PDB entry 6T0B | electron microscopy, 2.80 A resolution | chains a and h of the 46 polymer chains in the assembly

Chain a:
Molecule: Cytochrome c oxidase subunit 1
Source organism: Saccharomyces cerevisiae S288c
Notes: EC 1.9.3.1
UniProtKB: P00401 (COX1_YEAST); residues 1-534 here = UniProt positions 1-534
Chain sequence (534 residues; numbered 1 to 534; the number before each row is that of its first residue):
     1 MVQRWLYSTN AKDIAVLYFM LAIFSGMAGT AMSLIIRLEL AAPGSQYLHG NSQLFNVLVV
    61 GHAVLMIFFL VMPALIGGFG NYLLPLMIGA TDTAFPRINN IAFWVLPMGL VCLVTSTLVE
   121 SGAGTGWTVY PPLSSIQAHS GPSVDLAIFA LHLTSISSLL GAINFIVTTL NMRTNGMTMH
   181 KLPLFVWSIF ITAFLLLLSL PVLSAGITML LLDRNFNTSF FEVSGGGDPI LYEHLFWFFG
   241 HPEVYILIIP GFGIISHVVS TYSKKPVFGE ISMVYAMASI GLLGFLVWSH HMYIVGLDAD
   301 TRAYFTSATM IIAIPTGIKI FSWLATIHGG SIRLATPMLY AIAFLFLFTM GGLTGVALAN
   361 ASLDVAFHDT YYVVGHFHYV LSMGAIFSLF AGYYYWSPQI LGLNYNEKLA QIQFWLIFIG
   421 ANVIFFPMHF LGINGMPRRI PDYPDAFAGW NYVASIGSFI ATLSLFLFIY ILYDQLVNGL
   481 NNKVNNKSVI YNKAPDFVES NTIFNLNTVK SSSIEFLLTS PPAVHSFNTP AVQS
Curated features (UniProtKB/Swiss-Prot):
  - binding site (Ca(2+)): E39, A42, G44, P441
  - binding site (Fe(II)-heme a): H62, H378
  - binding site (Cu cation): H241, H290, H291
  - binding site (O2): Y245
  - binding site (Mg(2+)): H368, D369
  - binding site (heme a3): H376
  - cross-link: H241 to Y245 (1'-histidyl-3'-tyrosine (His-Tyr))
Covalently attached groups: covalent link H241-Y245
Ion coordination: Ca2+: E39, A42, G44; heme a Fe site 1: H62, H378; Cu ion: H241, H290, H291; Mg2+: D369 (shared with 1 residue of chain b); heme a Fe site 2 near H376 (its only coordinating residue here)
Small-molecule neighbours:
  - heme a (HEA), molecule 1: F19, I23, G26, M27, T30, S33, I36, R37, L40, F55, V59, H62, A63, M66, I67, L70, V71, G126, W127, Y371, V374, F377, H378, L381, S382, I386, L389, F390, Y393, I417, I424, F425, M428, R438, R439, S458, A461, L465, F468
  - heme a (HEA), molecule 2: W127, T128, W237, V244, Y245, I248, H290, H291, Y293, T309, I312, A313, T316, G317, I320, F321, F348, T349, G352, L353, G355, V356, L358, A359, D364, H368, D369, V373, H376, F377, V380, L381, R438
  - 1,2-diacyl-sn-glycero-3-phoshocholine (PCF): Q46, Y452, I456

Chain h:
Molecule: Cytochrome c oxidase polypeptide VIII, mitochondrial
Source organism: Saccharomyces cerevisiae S288c
Notes: EC 1.9.3.1
UniProtKB: P04039 (COX8_YEAST); residues 28-78 here = UniProt positions 28-78
Chain sequence (51 residues; each row starts with the number of its first residue):
    28 VHFKDGVYEN IPFKVKGRKT PYALSHFGFF AIGFAVPFVA CYVQLKKSGA F

Interface between chain a and chain h:
Contacting residue pairs (72):
  M1(a) with P39(h)
  R4(a) with F30(h); E36(h), hydrogen bond (side chain-backbone); N37(h)
  W5(a) with N37(h); I38(h); P39(h), hydrophobic
  V16(a) with N37(h)
  L17(a) with P39(h), hydrophobic
  M20(a) with P39(h), hydrophobic; F40(h), hydrophobic; F56(h)
  I23(a) with F57(h), hydrophobic
  F24(a) with F56(h); G60(h)
  M27(a) with F57(h), hydrophobic; G60(h); F61(h), hydrophobic
  A28(a) with G60(h); V63(h), hydrophobic; P64(h)
  A31(a) with F61(h); P64(h), hydrophobic
  M32(a) with P64(h), hydrophobic
  L34(a) with F61(h), hydrophobic
  I35(a) with F65(h), hydrophobic
  L48(a) with C68(h), hydrophobic
  H49(a) with L72(h); A77(h)
  N51(a) with Q71(h), hydrogen bond (side chain-backbone); L72(h)
  L54(a) with C68(h), hydrophobic; Q71(h); L72(h), hydrophobic
  L58(a) with C68(h), hydrophobic
  T117(a) with A67(h); Q71(h), hydrogen bond (backbone-side chain)
  L118(a) with V70(h), hydrophobic; Q71(h), hydrogen bond (backbone-side chain); K74(h), hydrogen bond (backbone-side chain)
  V119(a) with Q71(h), hydrogen bond (backbone-side chain); K74(h)
  E120(a) with Q71(h); K74(h), hydrogen bond (backbone-side chain)
  S121(a) with Q71(h)
  G122(a) with Q71(h)
  L401(a) with V34(h)
  L403(a) with V34(h), hydrophobic; Y35(h), hydrophobic
  F466(a) with F61(h), hydrophobic
  I469(a) with H53(h); F54(h), hydrophobic; F57(h), hydrophobic
  L472(a) with H53(h); F57(h), hydrophobic
  Y473(a) with Y49(h), hydrophobic; A50(h); H53(h)
  L476(a) with Y35(h), hydrogen bond (backbone-side chain); V42(h); Y49(h)
  V477(a) with Y35(h); K43(h), hydrogen bond (backbone-side chain); Y49(h), hydrophobic
  P521(a) with G33(h); V34(h), hydrophobic; N37(h)
  P522(a) with N37(h)
  A523(a) with D32(h)
  V524(a) with F30(h); D32(h), hydrogen bond (backbone-side chain)
  H525(a) with H29(h)
Interface residues without a listed pair, chain a (42 interface residues in all): Q3, G402, Y470, L480
Interface residues without a listed pair, chain h (36 interface residues in all): V28, K31, I59, S75, F78

Overview:
Chain a and chain h form an interface of 42 and 36 residues respectively, with 10 hydrogen bonds. Polar pairs
include R4(a)-E36(h), N51(a)-Q71(h) and T117(a)-Q71(h). Chain a binds heme a and
1,2-diacyl-sn-glycero-3-phoshocholine.
Here chain a is Cytochrome c oxidase subunit 1 and chain h is Cytochrome c oxidase polypeptide VIII,
mitochondrial, both from Saccharomyces cerevisiae S288c. Entry 6T0B (The III2-IV(5B)2 respiratory supercomplex
from S. cerevisiae) was determined by electron microscopy, deposited together with 6T15.
